Entry 2O9Q (X-ray diffraction, 1.70 A resolution); this record covers chains A and C.

[Chain A]
Protein: Cationic trypsin
From: Bos taurus
Notes: EC 3.4.21.4; fragment: Cationic trypsin
Reference sequence: P00760 (TRY1_BOVIN); residues 19-241 here correspond to UniProt positions 21-243 (UniProt number = residue number + 2)
Chain sequence (223 residues; each row starts with the number of its first residue):
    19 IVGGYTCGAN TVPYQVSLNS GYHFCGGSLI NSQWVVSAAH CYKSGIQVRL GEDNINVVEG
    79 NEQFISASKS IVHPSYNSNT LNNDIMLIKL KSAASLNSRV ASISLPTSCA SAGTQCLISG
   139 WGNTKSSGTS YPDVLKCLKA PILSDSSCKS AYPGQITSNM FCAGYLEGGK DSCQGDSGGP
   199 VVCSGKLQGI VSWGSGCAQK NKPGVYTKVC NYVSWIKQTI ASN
Disulfide bonds: C25-C155, C43-C59, C127-C228, C134-C201, C166-C180, C191-C215
Bound ions: Ca2+: E70, N72, V75, E80 (together with sulfate ion)

[Chain C]
Protein: ORB2K
Chain sequence (17 residues; row label = number of the first residue in the row):
     1 LKGCWTKSIP PKPCFGK
Not modelled in the structure: 1-2, 17
Disulfide bonds: C4-C14

[How chain A and chain C interact]
Pairs across the interface - 46 pairs, chain A then chain C:
  Y40(A) - I9(C)
  H41(A) - I9(C)
  F42(A) - S8(C)
  F42(A) - I9(C)  hydrogen bond (backbone-backbone)
  C43(A) - S8(C)
  H58(A) - T6(C)
  H58(A) - K7(C)
  H58(A) - S8(C)
  H58(A) - K12(C)  hydrogen bond (backbone-side chain)
  S96(A) - P13(C)
  N97(A) - C14(C)
  N97(A) - F15(C)  hydrogen bond (backbone-backbone)
  L99(A) - T6(C)
  L99(A) - C14(C)  hydrophobic
  Y149(A) - I9(C)  hydrophobic
  Q173(A) - G16(C)
  D189(A) - K7(C)  salt bridge
  S190(A) - K7(C)  hydrogen bond (backbone-side chain)
  C191(A) - K7(C)
  Q192(A) - W5(C)
  Q192(A) - T6(C)
  Q192(A) - K7(C)
  Q192(A) - S8(C)
  Q192(A) - I9(C)
  Q192(A) - P11(C)
  G193(A) - K7(C)  hydrogen bond (backbone-backbone)
  G193(A) - S8(C)
  G193(A) - I9(C)
  D194(A) - K7(C)  hydrogen bond (backbone-backbone)
  S195(A) - K7(C)  hydrogen bond (side chain-backbone)
  S195(A) - S8(C)  hydrogen bond (side chain-backbone)
  V209(A) - K7(C)
  S210(A) - T6(C)
  S210(A) - K7(C)  hydrogen bond (backbone-backbone)
  W211(A) - C4(C)  hydrophobic
  W211(A) - W5(C)
  W211(A) - K7(C)
  W211(A) - C14(C)  hydrophobic
  G212(A) - G3(C)
  G212(A) - C4(C)
  G212(A) - W5(C)  hydrogen bond (backbone-backbone)
  G212(A) - K7(C)
  S213(A) - G3(C)
  G214(A) - G3(C)  hydrogen bond (backbone-backbone)
  G214(A) - K7(C)
  G222(A) - K7(C)
Interface residues without a listed pair, chain A (25 interface residues in all): Y60

[Summary]
Chain A and chain C form an interface of 25 and 13 residues respectively, with 11 hydrogen bonds and 1 salt
bridge. Polar pairs include D189(A)-K7(C), H58(A)-K12(C) and S190(A)-K7(C). E70(A), N72(A), V75(A) and E80(A)
form the Ca2+ site.
Here chain A is Cationic trypsin (Bos taurus) and chain C is ORB2K. Entry 2O9Q (The crystal structure of
Bovine Trypsin complexed with a small inhibition peptide ORB2K) was determined by X-ray diffraction.
